Entry 6P1K (electron microscopy, 4.05 A resolution (low resolution: residue-level contacts below are approximate; hydrogen-bond / salt-bridge calls are withheld)); this record covers chains I and L of the 6 polymer chains in the assembly.

# Chain I
Molecule: DNA-directed RNA polymerase subunit beta
Organism: Escherichia coli
Notes: EC 2.7.7.6
Reference sequence: P0A8V4 (RPOB_ECO57); residue numbers follow UniProt; this construct covers 1-1342
Sequence (1342 residues; each row starts with the number of its first residue):
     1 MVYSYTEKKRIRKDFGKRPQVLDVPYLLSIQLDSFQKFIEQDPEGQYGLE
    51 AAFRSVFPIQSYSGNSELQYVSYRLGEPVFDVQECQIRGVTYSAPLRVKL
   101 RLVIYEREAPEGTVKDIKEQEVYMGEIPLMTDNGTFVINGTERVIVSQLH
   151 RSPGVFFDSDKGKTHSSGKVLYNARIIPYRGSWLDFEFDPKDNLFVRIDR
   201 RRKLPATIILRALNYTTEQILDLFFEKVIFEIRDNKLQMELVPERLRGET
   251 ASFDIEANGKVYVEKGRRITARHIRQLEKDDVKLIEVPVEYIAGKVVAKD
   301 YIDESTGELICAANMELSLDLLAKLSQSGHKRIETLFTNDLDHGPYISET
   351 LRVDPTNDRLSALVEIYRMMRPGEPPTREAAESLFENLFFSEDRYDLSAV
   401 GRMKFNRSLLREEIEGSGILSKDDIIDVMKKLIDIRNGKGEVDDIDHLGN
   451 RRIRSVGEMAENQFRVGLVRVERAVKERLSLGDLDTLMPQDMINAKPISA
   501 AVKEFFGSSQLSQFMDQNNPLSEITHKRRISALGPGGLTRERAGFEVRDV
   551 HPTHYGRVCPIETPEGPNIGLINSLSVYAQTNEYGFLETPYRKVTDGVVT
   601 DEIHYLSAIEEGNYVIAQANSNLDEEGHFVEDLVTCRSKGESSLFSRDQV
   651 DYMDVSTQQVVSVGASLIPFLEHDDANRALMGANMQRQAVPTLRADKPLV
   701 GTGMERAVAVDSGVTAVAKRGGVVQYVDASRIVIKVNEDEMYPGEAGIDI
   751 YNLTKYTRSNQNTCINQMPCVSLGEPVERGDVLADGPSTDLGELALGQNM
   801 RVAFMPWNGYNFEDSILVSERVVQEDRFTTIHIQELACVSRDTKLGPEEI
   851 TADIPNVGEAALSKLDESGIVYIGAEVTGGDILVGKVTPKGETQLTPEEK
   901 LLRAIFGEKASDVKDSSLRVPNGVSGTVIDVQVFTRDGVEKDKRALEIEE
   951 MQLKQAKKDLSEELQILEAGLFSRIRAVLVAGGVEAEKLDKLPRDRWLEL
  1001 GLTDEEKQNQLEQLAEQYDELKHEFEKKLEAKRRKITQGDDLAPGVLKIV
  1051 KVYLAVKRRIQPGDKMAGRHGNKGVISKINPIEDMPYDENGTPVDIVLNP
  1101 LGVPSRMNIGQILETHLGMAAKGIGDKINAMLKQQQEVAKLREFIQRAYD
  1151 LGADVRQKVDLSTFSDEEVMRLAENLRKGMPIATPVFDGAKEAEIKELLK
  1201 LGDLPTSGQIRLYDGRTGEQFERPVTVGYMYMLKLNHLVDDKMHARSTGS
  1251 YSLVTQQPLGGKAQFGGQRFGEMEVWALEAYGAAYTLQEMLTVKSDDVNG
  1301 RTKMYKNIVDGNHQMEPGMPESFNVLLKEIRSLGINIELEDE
Unresolved in the structure: 1-2
Curated features (UniProtKB/Swiss-Prot):
  - modified residue (N6-acetyllysine): Lys1022, Lys1200

# Chain L
Molecule: RNA polymerase sigma factor RpoD
Organism: Escherichia coli
Reference sequence: Q0P6L9 (Q0P6L9_ECOLX); numbering as in UniProt (aligned over 1-613)
Sequence (616 residues; row label = number of the first residue in the row; numbers below 1 keep their minus sign (Ser-2 is residue -2)):
    -2 SEFMEQNPQSQLKLLVTRGKEQGYLTYAEVNDHLPEDIVDSDQIEDIIQM
    48 INDMGIQVMEEAPDADDLMLAENTADEDAAEAAAQVLSSVESEIGRTTDP
    98 VRMYMREMGTVELLTREGEIDIAKRIEDGINQVQCSVAEYPEAITYLLEQ
   148 YDRVEAEEARLSDLITGFVDPNAEEDLAPTATHVGSELSQEDLDDDEDED
   198 EEDGDDDSADDDNSIDPELAREKFAELRAQYVVTRDTIKAKGRSHATAQE
   248 EILKLSEVFKQFRLVPKQFDYLVNSMRVMMDRVRTQERLIMKLCVEQCKM
   298 PKKNFITLFTGNETSDTWFNAAIAMNKPWSEKLHDVSEEVHRALQKLQQI
   348 EEETGLTIEQVKDINRRMSIGEAKARRAKKEMVEANLRLVISIAKKYTNR
   398 GLQFLDLIQEGNIGLMKAVDKFEYRRGYKFSTYATWWIRQAITRSIADQA
   448 RTIRIPVHMIETINKLNRISRQMLQEMGREPTPEELAERMLMPEDKIRKV
   498 LKIAKEPISMETPIGDDEDSHLGDFIEDTTLELPLDSATTESLRAATHDV
   548 LAGLTAREAKVLRMRFGIDMNTDYTLEEVGKQFDVTRERIRQIEAKALRK
   598 LRHPSRSEVLRSFLDD
Unresolved in the structure: -2 to 6, 31-37, 53-93, 166-212, 236-243
Sequence notes: expression tag (-2 to 0)

# How chain I and chain L interact
Contacting residue pairs - 49 pairs, chain I then chain L:
  Arg97(I) - Gly475(L)
  Tyr123(I) - Gly475(L)
  Phe195(I) - Asp29(L)
  Arg197(I) - Ala25(L)
  Arg197(I) - Asn28(L)
  Arg201(I) - Asn28(L)
  Arg202(I) - Asn28(L)
  Lys203(I) - Ala25(L)
  Lys203(I) - Asn28(L)
  Lys203(I) - Asp29(L)
  Pro372(I) - Ser38(L)
  Gln490(I) - Gln472(L)
  Asp491(I) - Arg468(L)
  Ile493(I) - Gln472(L)
  Asn494(I) - Arg468(L)
  Asn494(I) - Gln472(L)
  Ala495(I) - Leu471(L)
  Ala495(I) - Gln472(L)
  Asn856(I) - Asp613(L)
  Pro897(I) - Gly564(L)
  Glu898(I) - Leu540(L)
  Glu898(I) - Arg541(L)
  Glu898(I) - Thr544(L)
  Glu898(I) - Ile565(L)
  Glu899(I) - Leu540(L)
  Leu901(I) - Leu559(L)
  Leu901(I) - Phe563(L)
  Leu901(I) - Ile565(L)
  Leu902(I) - Leu607(L)
  Arg903(I) - Asp612(L)
  Ala904(I) - Phe563(L)
  Ala904(I) - Leu595(L)
  Ile905(I) - Leu595(L)
  Phe906(I) - Arg608(L)
  Phe906(I) - Leu611(L)
  Thr1248(I) - Pro531(L)
  Tyr1251(I) - Glu524(L)
  Tyr1251(I) - Asp525(L)
  Ser1252(I) - Asp525(L)
  Gln1256(I) - Asp525(L)
  Gln1256(I) - Leu528(L)
  Leu1259(I) - Asp521(L)
  Leu1259(I) - Phe522(L)
  Gly1261(I) - Glu524(L)
  Lys1262(I) - Glu524(L)
  Arg1269(I) - Glu515(L)
  Thr1302(I) - Ser534(L)
  Tyr1305(I) - Pro531(L)
  Lys1306(I) - Glu538(L)
Also at the interface, not in a pair above, chain I (44 interface residues in all): Val122, Arg200, Gly373, Glu374, Gly907, Arg936, Gly1249, Ser1250, Leu1253, Val1254
Also at the interface, not in a pair above, chain L (43 interface residues in all): Arg99, Arg103, Gln469, Glu473, Arg476, Arg495, Gly520, Ile523, Leu530, Leu548, Leu598, Arg599, Phe610

# In short
The interface between chain I and chain L involves 44 residues on one side and 43 on the other.
Here chain I is DNA-directed RNA polymerase subunit beta and chain L is RNA polymerase sigma factor RpoD, both
from Escherichia coli. Entry 6P1K (Cryo-EM structure of Escherichia coli sigma70 bound RNAP polymerase
holoenzyme) was determined by electron microscopy together with 6N57, 6N58 and 6OUL from the same study.
